Entry 4WK7 (X-ray diffraction, 1.24 A resolution); this record covers chain A.

# Chain A
Name: A disintegrin and metalloproteinase with thrombospondin motifs 4
Source organism: Homo sapiens
Notes: EC 3.4.24.82
UniProtKB: O75173 (ATS4_HUMAN); residue numbers follow UniProt; this construct covers 213-439
Amino-acid sequence (235 residues; row label = number of the first residue in the row):
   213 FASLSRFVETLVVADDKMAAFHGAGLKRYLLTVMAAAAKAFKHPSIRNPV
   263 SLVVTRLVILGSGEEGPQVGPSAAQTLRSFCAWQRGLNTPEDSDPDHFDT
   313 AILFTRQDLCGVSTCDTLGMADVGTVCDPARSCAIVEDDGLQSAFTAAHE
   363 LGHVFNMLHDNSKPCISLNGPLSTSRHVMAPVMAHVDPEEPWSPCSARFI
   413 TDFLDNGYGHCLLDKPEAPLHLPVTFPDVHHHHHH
Not modelled in the structure: 213-216, 273-277, 385-386, 433-447
Cystine bridges: Cys293-Cys345, Cys322-Cys327, Cys339-Cys423, Cys377-Cys407
Construct notes: expression tag (440-447)
Ion coordination: Ca2+ site 1: Glu221, Asp304, Asp311, Cys423, Asp426; Ca2+ site 2: Glu221, Asp304, Asp426; Ca2+ site 3: Asp320, Leu321, Cys327, Thr329, Glu349; Zn2+: His361, His365, His371 (together with 3PQ)
Residues lining bound ligands: 3PQ (2-(4-chlorophenoxy)-N-{[(4R)-4-methyl-2,5-dioxoimidazolidin-4-yl]methyl}acetamide): Thr329, Leu330, Gly331, Met332, Phe357, Thr358, His361, Glu362, His365, His371, His389, Val390, Ala392, Pro393, Val394, Met395, Val398

# In short
Chain A binds compound 3PQ. The Ca2+ site 1 is built by Glu221, Asp304, Asp311, Cys423 and Asp426. Glu221,
Asp304 and Asp426 coordinate Ca2+ site 2.
Chain A is A disintegrin and metalloproteinase with thrombospondin motifs 4 (Homo sapiens); the structure,
Crystal structure of human ADAMTS-4 in complex with inhibitor (compound 1,
2-(4-chlorophenoxy)-N-{[(4R)-4-methyl-2,5-dioxoimidazolidin-4-yl]methyl} acetamide), was determined by X-ray
diffraction, deposited together with 4WKE and 4WKI.
